4QWU - chains C and D of the 28 polymer chains in the assembly; structure by X-ray diffraction, 3.00 A resolution.

== Chain C ==
Name: Proteasome subunit alpha type-4
Source organism: Saccharomyces cerevisiae
Notes: EC 3.4.25.1
UniProtKB: P40303 (PSA4_YEAST); residues -1 to 252 here correspond to UniProt positions 1-254 (UniProt number = residue number + 2)
Amino-acid sequence (254 residues; row label = number of the first residue in the row; numbers below 1 keep their minus sign (Met-1 is residue -1)):
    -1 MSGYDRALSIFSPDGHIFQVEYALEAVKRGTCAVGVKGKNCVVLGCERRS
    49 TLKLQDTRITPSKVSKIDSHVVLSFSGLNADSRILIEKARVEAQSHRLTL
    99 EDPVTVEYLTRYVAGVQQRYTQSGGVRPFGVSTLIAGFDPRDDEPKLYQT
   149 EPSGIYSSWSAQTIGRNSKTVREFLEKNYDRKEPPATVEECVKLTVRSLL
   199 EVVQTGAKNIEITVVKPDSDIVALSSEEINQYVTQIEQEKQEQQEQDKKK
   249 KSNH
Not modelled in the structure: -1 to 0, 241-252
UniProt features mapped onto this chain:
  - modified residue: Thr58 (Phosphothreonine)

== Chain D ==
Name: Proteasome subunit alpha type-5
Source organism: Saccharomyces cerevisiae
Notes: EC 3.4.25.1
UniProtKB: P32379 (PSA5_YEAST); residues -7 to 252 here correspond to UniProt positions 1-260 (UniProt number = residue number + 8)
Amino-acid sequence (260 residues; each row starts with the number of its first residue; numbers below 1 keep their minus sign (Met-7 is residue -7)):
    -7 MFLTRSEYDRGVSTFSPEGRLFQVEYSLEAIKLGSTAIGIATKEGVVLGV
    43 EKRATSPLLESDSIEKIVEIDRHIGCAMSGLTADARSMIEHARTAAVTHN
    93 LYYDEDINVESLTQSVCDLALRFGEGASGEERLMSRPFGVALLIAGHDAD
   143 DGYQLFHAEPSGTFYRYNAKAIGSGSEGAQAELLNEWHSSLTLKEAELLV
   193 LKILKQVMEEKLDENNAQLSCITKQDGFKIYDNEKTAELIKELKEKEAAE
   243 SPEEADVEMS
Not modelled in the structure: -7 to 0, 118-124, 243-252

== How chain C and chain D interact ==
Pairs across the interface - 61 pairs, chain C then chain D:
  Asp3(C) - Glu117(D)
  Arg4(C) - Glu117(D)
  Ala5(C) - Val4(D)  hydrophobic
  Ala5(C) - Glu117(D)
  Ala5(C) - Ser127(D)
  Ser7(C) - Ser127(D)
  Ser7(C) - Arg128(D)
  Ile8(C) - Gln15(D)
  Phe9(C) - Gln15(D)  hydrogen bond (backbone-side chain)
  Phe9(C) - Tyr18(D)  hydrophobic
  Phe9(C) - Ser19(D)
  Phe9(C) - Ala22(D)  hydrophobic
  Phe9(C) - Leu73(D)  hydrophobic
  Phe9(C) - Arg128(D)
  Phe9(C) - Pro129(D)
  Phe9(C) - Gly131(D)
  Ser10(C) - Tyr18(D)
  Pro11(C) - Tyr18(D)  hydrophobic
  Pro11(C) - Glu21(D)
  Gly13(C) - Tyr18(D)
  Gly13(C) - Glu21(D)
  Gly13(C) - Ala22(D)
  His14(C) - Leu25(D)
  Ile15(C) - Leu73(D)  hydrophobic
  Ile15(C) - Arg128(D)
  Lys35(C) - Glu52(D)  salt bridge
  Gln116(C) - Ala75(D)
  Gln116(C) - Asp76(D)
  Thr119(C) - Arg128(D)  hydrogen bond (backbone-side chain)
  Gln120(C) - Met126(D)
  Gln120(C) - Ser127(D)  hydrogen bond (backbone-backbone)
  Gln120(C) - Arg128(D)
  Gln120(C) - Phe130(D)
  Ser121(C) - Ser127(D)
  Gly122(C) - Ser127(D)
  Ser151(C) - Ala75(D)
  Gly152(C) - Ala75(D)
  Ile153(C) - Thr74(D)
  Ile153(C) - Ala75(D)
  Ser155(C) - Leu51(D)
  Ser155(C) - Ser55(D)
  Ser156(C) - Leu51(D)
  Ser156(C) - Glu52(D)  hydrogen bond (backbone-backbone)
  Ser156(C) - Ser55(D)  hydrogen bond (backbone-side chain)
  Trp157(C) - Thr47(D)
  Trp157(C) - Ser48(D)
  Trp157(C) - Leu50(D)
  Trp157(C) - Leu51(D)
  Trp157(C) - Glu52(D)
  Ser158(C) - Leu50(D)  hydrogen bond (backbone-backbone)
  Ser158(C) - Glu52(D)  hydrogen bond (backbone-side chain)
  Ala159(C) - Leu50(D)
  Leu173(C) - Leu50(D)  hydrophobic
  Glu174(C) - Ser48(D)  hydrogen bond
  Glu174(C) - Pro49(D)
  Glu174(C) - Leu50(D)
  Tyr177(C) - Leu50(D)  hydrophobic
  Arg179(C) - Pro49(D)  hydrogen bond (side chain-backbone)
  Arg179(C) - Leu50(D)  hydrogen bond (side chain-backbone)
  Arg179(C) - Leu51(D)  hydrogen bond (side chain-backbone)
  Arg179(C) - Glu52(D)
Also at the interface, not in a pair above, chain C (32 interface residues in all): Asp12, Tyr154, Arg170
Also at the interface, not in a pair above, chain D (28 interface residues in all): Asp1, Glu57, Ser79

== In short ==
32 residues of chain C face 28 of chain D across their interface, with 11 hydrogen bonds and 1 salt bridge.
Polar pairs include Lys35(C)-Glu52(D), Phe9(C)-Gln15(D) and Thr119(C)-Arg128(D).
Here chain C is Proteasome subunit alpha type-4 and chain D is Proteasome subunit alpha type-5, both from
Saccharomyces cerevisiae. Entry 4QWU (yCP beta5-C52F mutant in complex with bortezomib) was determined by
X-ray diffraction (same publication as 4QUX, 4QUY, 4QV0, 4QV1, 4QV3, 4QV4 and 42 further entries).
